PDB entry 8K65 | X-ray diffraction, 2.00 A resolution | chains A and B of the 3 polymer chains in the assembly

== Chain A ==
Protein: Cytochrome c oxidase subunit 1
Organism: Thermus thermophilus HB8
Notes: EC 7.1.1.9
Reference sequence: Q5SJ79 (COX1_THET8); residues 2-562 here = UniProt positions 2-562
Sequence (569 residues; row label = number of the first residue in the row; numbers below 1 keep their minus sign (Met-6 is residue -6)):
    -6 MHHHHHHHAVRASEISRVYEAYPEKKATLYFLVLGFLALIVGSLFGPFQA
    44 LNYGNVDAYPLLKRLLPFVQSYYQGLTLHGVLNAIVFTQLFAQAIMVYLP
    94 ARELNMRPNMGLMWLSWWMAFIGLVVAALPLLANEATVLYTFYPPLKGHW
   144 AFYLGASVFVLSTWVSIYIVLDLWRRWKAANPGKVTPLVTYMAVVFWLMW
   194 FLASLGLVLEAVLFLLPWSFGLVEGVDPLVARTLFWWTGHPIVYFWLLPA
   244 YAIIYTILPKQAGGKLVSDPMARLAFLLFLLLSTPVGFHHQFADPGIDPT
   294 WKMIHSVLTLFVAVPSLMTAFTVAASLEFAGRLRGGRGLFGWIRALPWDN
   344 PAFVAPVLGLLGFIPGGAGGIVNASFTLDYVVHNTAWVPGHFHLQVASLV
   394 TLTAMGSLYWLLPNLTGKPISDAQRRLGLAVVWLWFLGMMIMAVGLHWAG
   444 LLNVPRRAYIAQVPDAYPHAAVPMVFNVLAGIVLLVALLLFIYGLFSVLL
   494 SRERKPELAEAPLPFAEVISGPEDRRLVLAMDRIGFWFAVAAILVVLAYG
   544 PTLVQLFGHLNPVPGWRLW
Not modelled in the structure: -6 to 8
Construct notes: initiating methionine (-6); expression tag (-5 to 1)
UniProt features mapped onto this chain:
  - binding site (Fe(II)-heme a): His72, His386
  - binding site (Cu cation): His233, Tyr237, His282, His283
  - binding site (heme a3): His384
  - cross-link: His233 to Tyr237 (1'-histidyl-3'-tyrosine (His-Tyr))
Ion coordination: heme Fe: His72, His386; Cu ion: His233, His282, His283 (together with carbon monoxide); heme-as Fe near His384 (its only coordinating residue here)
Residues lining bound ligands:
  - carbon monoxide (CMO): His233, Val236, His282, His283, His384
  - heme-as (HAS): Tyr133, Trp229, Val236, Tyr237, Trp239, Leu240, Tyr244, His282, His283, Thr302, Ala306, Ser309, Leu310, Thr312, Ala313, Val316, Ala317, Leu320, Trp335, Val350, Leu353, Leu354, Phe356, Ile357, Gly360, Gly363, Ile364, Asn366, Ala367, Asp372, His376, Asn377, Val381, His384, Phe385, Gln388, Val389, Val393, Arg449
  - heme (HEM): Leu32, Ser36, Gly39, Pro40, Gln42, Ala43, Tyr46, Tyr65, Leu69, His72, Gly73, Asn76, Ala77, Phe80, Thr81, Leu132, Tyr133, Pro382, Phe385, His386, Val389, Ala390, Thr394, Trp428, Met432, Met435, Arg449, Arg450, Ala451, Leu477
What the authors report for this chain:
  - binding site for heme-as: Val305, Ser309

== Chain B ==
Protein: Cytochrome c oxidase subunit 2
Organism: Thermus thermophilus HB8
Notes: EC 7.1.1.9
Reference sequence: Q5SJ80 (COX2_THET8); residue numbers follow UniProt; this construct covers 1-168
Sequence (168 residues; row label = number of the first residue in the row):
     1 MVDEHKAHKAILAYEKGWLAFSLAMLFVFIALIAYTLATHTAGVIPAGKL
    51 ERVDPTTVRQEGPWADPAQAVVQTGPNQYTVYVLAFAFGYQPNPIEVPQG
   101 AEIVFKITSPDVIHGFHVEGTNINVEVLPGEVSTVRYTFKRPGEYRIICN
   151 QYCGLGHQNMFGTIVVKE
Not modelled in the structure: 1
UniProt features mapped onto this chain:
  - binding site (Cu cation): His114, Cys149, Cys153, His157
Ion coordination: dinuclear copper ion: His114, Cys149, Gln151, Cys153, His157, Met160

== Interface between chain A and chain B ==
Contacting residue pairs (110; chain A residue first):
  Ser64(A) - Leu155(B)
  Tyr66(A) - Tyr152(B)  hydrophobic
  Tyr66(A) - Leu155(B)  hydrophobic
  Tyr66(A) - His157(B)
  Tyr66(A) - Gln158(B)  hydrogen bond
  Thr130(A) - Tyr152(B)  hydrogen bond (backbone-side chain)
  Leu132(A) - Tyr152(B)  hydrophobic
  Tyr136(A) - Gln151(B)
  Pro137(A) - Ile113(B)
  Pro138(A) - Asp111(B)
  Pro138(A) - Val112(B)
  Pro138(A) - Pro129(B)  hydrophobic
  Leu139(A) - Val112(B)  hydrophobic
  Leu139(A) - Tyr152(B)  hydrophobic
  Asp220(A) - Arg52(B)  salt bridge
  Pro221(A) - Pro129(B)
  Leu222(A) - Leu50(B)  hydrophobic
  Leu222(A) - Leu128(B)  hydrophobic
  Arg225(A) - Glu126(B)  salt bridge
  Lys258(A) - Glu4(B)  salt bridge
  Val260(A) - His8(B)  hydrogen bond (backbone-side chain)
  Val260(A) - Ile11(B)  hydrophobic
  Met264(A) - Leu12(B)  hydrophobic
  Met264(A) - Glu15(B)
  Met264(A) - Leu19(B)  hydrophobic
  Phe285(A) - Pro46(B)
  Ala286(A) - Pro46(B)
  Ala286(A) - Asn124(B)
  Ala286(A) - Val125(B)
  Ala286(A) - Glu126(B)  hydrogen bond (backbone-backbone)
  Asp287(A) - Pro46(B)
  Asp287(A) - Glu126(B)
  Pro288(A) - Glu126(B)
  Pro288(A) - Glu131(B)
  Pro288(A) - Val132(B)
  Pro288(A) - Ser133(B)
  Gly289(A) - Ala47(B)  hydrogen bond (backbone-backbone)
  Gly289(A) - Gly48(B)
  Gly289(A) - Lys49(B)
  Gly289(A) - Leu50(B)
  Ile290(A) - Gly48(B)
  Met296(A) - Ile33(B)  hydrophobic
  Met296(A) - Leu37(B)  hydrophobic
  Leu303(A) - Leu26(B)
  Leu303(A) - Ile30(B)  hydrophobic
  Val307(A) - Leu26(B)  hydrophobic
  Leu310(A) - Trp18(B)  hydrogen bond (backbone-side chain)
  Leu310(A) - Ser22(B)
  Met311(A) - Glu15(B)
  Phe314(A) - Ile11(B)
  Phe314(A) - Tyr14(B)  hydrophobic
  Phe314(A) - Glu15(B)
  Phe314(A) - Trp18(B)
  Thr315(A) - Glu15(B)  hydrogen bond
  Ala318(A) - Ile11(B)  hydrophobic
  Phe322(A) - Glu4(B)
  Ser368(A) - Ile33(B)
  Phe369(A) - Ile45(B)  hydrophobic
  Thr370(A) - Thr36(B)  hydrogen bond
  Thr370(A) - Leu37(B)
  Tyr373(A) - Val44(B)  hydrophobic
  Tyr373(A) - Ile45(B)
  Tyr373(A) - Pro46(B)
  Tyr373(A) - Asn122(B)
  Tyr373(A) - Asn124(B)  hydrogen bond (backbone-side chain)
  Val374(A) - Asn122(B)
  His376(A) - Asn124(B)  hydrogen bond (backbone-side chain)
  His376(A) - Glu126(B)  salt bridge
  His376(A) - Asn150(B)  hydrogen bond (backbone-side chain)
  Asn377(A) - Glu126(B)  hydrogen bond
  Asn377(A) - Asn150(B)  hydrogen bond (side chain-backbone)
  Asn377(A) - Gln151(B)
  Thr378(A) - His117(B)
  Asn446(A) - His117(B)
  Asn446(A) - Glu119(B)
  Asn446(A) - Gly120(B)
  Asn446(A) - Ile148(B)
  Pro448(A) - Asn150(B)
  Arg449(A) - His157(B)
  Arg450(A) - Gln151(B)  hydrogen bond
  Arg450(A) - His157(B)  hydrogen bond (backbone-side chain)
  Tyr452(A) - Gln158(B)
  Val456(A) - Gln158(B)
  Val456(A) - Asn159(B)
  Ala459(A) - Arg146(B)  hydrogen bond (backbone-side chain)
  Tyr460(A) - Arg146(B)
  Tyr460(A) - Phe161(B)
  His462(A) - Glu119(B)  salt bridge
  His462(A) - Arg146(B)
  Ile512(A) - Glu4(B)
  Ile512(A) - His8(B)
  Ser513(A) - His5(B)
  Gly514(A) - His8(B)
  Glu516(A) - His8(B)  salt bridge
  Gln548(A) - Leu50(B)
  Leu549(A) - Leu50(B)  hydrophobic
  His552(A) - Leu50(B)
  His552(A) - Arg52(B)  hydrogen bond (backbone-side chain)
  Asn554(A) - Arg52(B)
  Asn554(A) - Val53(B)  hydrogen bond (side chain-backbone)
  Asn554(A) - Gly130(B)  hydrogen bond (side chain-backbone)
  Val556(A) - Pro55(B)  hydrophobic
  Val556(A) - Pro129(B)
  Trp559(A) - Asp111(B)
  Trp559(A) - Val112(B)  hydrophobic
  Leu561(A) - Val112(B)  hydrophobic
  Leu561(A) - Cys153(B)
  Leu561(A) - Gly154(B)
  Leu561(A) - Leu155(B)  hydrogen bond (backbone-backbone)
  Trp562(A) - Leu155(B)
Interface residues without a listed pair, chain A (75 interface residues in all): Val131, Ser261, Asp291, Pro292, Lys295, Ser299, Val300, Phe304, Ile364, Val375, Leu445, Ala451, Gln455, Asp517, Leu553, Pro557
Interface residues without a listed pair, chain B (63 interface residues in all): Ala7, Leu23, Phe27, Phe29, Ala34, Thr56, Ala87, Phe88, Pro110, Cys149

== Overview ==
75 residues of chain A and 63 residues of chain B are in contact; the contacts include 20 hydrogen bonds and 6
salt bridges. Among the polar pairs are Asp220(A)-Arg52(B), Arg225(A)-Glu126(B) and Lys258(A)-Glu4(B). Bound
to chain A: heme, heme-as and carbon monoxide. From the paper: a binding site for heme-as at Val305(A) and
Ser309(A).
Here chain A is Cytochrome c oxidase subunit 1 and chain B is Cytochrome c oxidase subunit 2, both from
Thermus thermophilus HB8. Entry 8K65 (Serial femtosecond crystallography structure of CO bound ba3- type
cytochrome c oxidase without pump laser irradiation) was determined by X-ray diffraction, deposited together
with 8K6Y and 8AJZ.
